Entry 5WNS (X-ray diffraction, 3.50 A resolution); this record covers chains A and O of the 21 polymer chains in the assembly.

Chain A:
Molecule: 16S Ribosomal RNA rRNA
From: Thermus thermophilus HB8
Sequence (1522 nucleotides; numbered 0 to 1544 plus 19 insertion-coded residues; 42 numbers in that range are skipped by the numbering (no residue carries them; nothing is unmodelled there); the number before each row is that of its first residue; a row labelled like 190A-190L holds insertion residues (190A, then the next letters in order); numbering starts at 0):
     0 UUUGUUGGAG AGUUUGAUCC UGGCUCAGGG UGAACGCUGG CGGCGUGCCU AAGACAUGCA
    60 AGUCGUGCGG G
    73 CCGCGGGGUU UU
    88 ACUCCG
    95 UGGUC
   101 AGCGGCGGAC GGGUGAGUAA CGCGUGGGU
  129A G
   130 ACCUACCCGG AAGAGGGGGA CAACCCGGGG AAACUCGGGC UAAUCCCCCA UGUGGACCCG
   190 C
190A-190L CCCUUGGGGUGU
   191 GUCCAAAGGG CUUU
   216 GCCCGCUUCC GGAUGGGCCC GCGUCCCAUC AGCUAGUUGG UGGGGUAAUG GCCCACCAAG
   276 GCGACGACGG GUAGCCGGUC UGAGAGGAUG GCCGGCCACA GGGGCACUGA GACACGGGCC
   336 CCACUCCUAC GGGAGGCAGC AGUUAGGAAU CUUCCGCAAU GGGCGCAAGC CUGACGGAGC
   396 GACGCCGCUU GGAGGAAGAA GCCCUUCGGG GUGUAAACUC CUGAA
   442 CCCGGGACGA AACCCCCGAC GA
   474 GGGGACUGAC GGUACCGGG
   494 GUAAUAGCGC CGGCCAACUC CGUGCCAGCA GCCGCGGUAA UACGGAGGGC GCGAGCGUUA
   554 CCCGGAUUCA CUGGGCGUAA AGGGCGUGUA GGCGGCCUGG GGCGUCCCAU GUGAAAGACC
   614 ACGGCUCAAC CGUGGGGGAG CGUGGGAUAC GCUCAGGCUA GACGGUGGGA GAGGGUGGUG
   674 GAAUUCCCGG AGUAGCGGUG AAAUGCGCAG AUACCGGGAG GAACGCCGAU GGCGAAGGCA
   734 GCCACCUGGU CCACCCGUGA CGCUGAGGCG CGAAAGCGUG GGGAGCAAAC CGGAUUAGAU
   794 ACCCGGGUAG UCCACGCCCU AAACGAUGCG CGCUAGGUCU CUGGGUCU
   848 CCUGGGGGCC GAAGCUAACG CGUUAAGCGC GCCGCCUGGG GAGUACGGCC GCAAGGCUGA
   908 AACUCAAAGG AAUUGACGGG GGCCCGCACA AGCGGUGGAG CAUGUGGUUU AAUUCGAAGX
   968 AACGCGAAGA ACCUUACCAG GCCUUGACAU GCUAGG
 1003A G
  1004 AACCCGGGUG AAAGCCUGGG GUGCCCC
1030A-1030D GCGA
  1031 GGGGAGCCCU AGCACAGGUG CUGCAUGGCC GUCGUCAGCU CGUGCCGUGA GGUGUUGGGU
  1091 UAAGUCCCGC AACGAGCGCA ACCCCCGCCG UUAGUUGCCA GCGGUUCGGC CGGGCACUCU
  1151 AACGGGACUG CCCGCGAAA
  1171 GCGGGAGGAA GGAGGGGACG ACGUCUGGUC AGCAUGGCCC UUACGGCCUG GGCGACACAC
  1231 GUGCUACAAU GCCCACUACA AAGCGAUGCC ACCCGGCAAC GGGGAGCUAA UCGCAAAAAG
  1291 GUGGGCCCAG UUCGGAUUGG GGUCUGCAAC CCGACCCCAU GAAGCCGGAA UCGCUAGUAA
  1351 UCGCGGAUCA G
 1361A C
  1362 CAUGCCGCGG UGAAUACGUU CCCGGGCCUU GUACACACXG CCXGUXACGC CAUGGGAGCG
  1422 GGCUCUACCC GAAGUCGCCG GG
  1446 AGCCUACGGG
  1459 CAGGCGCCGA GGGUAGGGCC CGUGACUGGG GCGAAGUCGU AACAAGGUAG CUGUACCGGA
  1519 AGGUGCGGCU GGAUCCACUC CUUUCU
Not modelled in the structure: 0-4, 1534-1538
Differences from the reference sequence: conflict C1534 (A132811 in 55771382), A1535 (C132812 in 55771382)
Modified residues: PSU (pseudouridine-5'-monophosphate) at position 516, 7MG (7N-methyl-8-hydroguanosine-5'-monophosphate) at position 527, M2G (N2-dimethylguanosine-5'-monophosphate) at position 966, 5MC (5-methylcytidine-5'-monophosphate) at position 967, 2MG (2N-methylguanosine-5'-monophosphate) at position 1207, 5MC (5-methylcytidine-5'-monophosphate) at position 1400, 4OC (4n,o2'-methylcytidine-5'-monophosphate) at position 1402, 5MC (5-methylcytidine-5'-monophosphate) at position 1404, 5MC (5-methylcytidine-5'-monophosphate) at position 1407, UR3 (3-methyluridine-5'-monophoshate) at position 1498, MA6 (6N-dimethyladenosine-5'-monophoshate) at position 1518, MA6 (6N-dimethyladenosine-5'-monophoshate) at position 1519, PSU (pseudouridine-5'-monophosphate) at position 1540, PSU (pseudouridine-5'-monophosphate) at position 1541
Covalently attached groups: covalent link U82/5MC_1400
Metal / ion sites: Mg2+ site 1 near U5 (its only coordinating residue here); Mg2+ site 2 near G21 (its only coordinating residue here); Mg2+ site 3 near C48 (its only coordinating residue here); Mg2+ site 4: A59, U387; Mg2+ site 5 near G61 (its only coordinating residue here); Mg2+ site 6 near G70 (its only coordinating residue here); Mg2+ site 7: A88, C89; Mg2+ site 8 near C89 (its only coordinating residue here); Mg2+ site 9: G107, G324; Mg2+ site 10 near G117 (its only coordinating residue here); Mg2+ site 11: C121, G124, U125; Mg2+ site 12 near C175 (its only coordinating residue here); 80 more Mg2+ sites not listed

Chain O:
Protein: 30S ribosomal protein S15
From: Thermus thermophilus (strain HB8 / ATCC 27634 / DSM 579)
Reference sequence: Q5SJ76 (RS15_THET8); residue numbers follow UniProt; this construct covers 2-88
Sequence (87 residues; row label = number of the first residue in the row):
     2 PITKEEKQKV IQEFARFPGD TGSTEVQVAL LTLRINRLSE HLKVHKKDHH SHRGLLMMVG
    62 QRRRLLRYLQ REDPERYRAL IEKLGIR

Interface between chain A and chain O:
Pairs across the interface - 67 pairs, chain A then chain O:
  G579(A) / Arg-54(O)  hydrogen bond to the phosphate
  U580(A) / Arg-54(O)  salt bridge to the phosphate
  U580(A) / Leu-57(O)  sugar contact
  U580(A) / Met-58(O)  sugar contact
  G581(A) / Gly-61(O)  phosphate contact
  G581(A) / Arg-64(O)  hydrogen bond to the phosphate
  U582(A) / Arg-64(O)  salt bridge to the phosphate
  U582(A) / Arg-68(O)  salt bridge to the phosphate
  C656(A) / Gln-28(O)  hydrogen bond to the sugar
  C656(A) / Gln-62(O)  sugar contact
  G657(A) / Thr-22(O)  hydrogen bond to the base
  G657(A) / Gly-23(O)  sugar contact
  G657(A) / Gln-28(O)  sugar contact
  G658(A) / Lys-8(O)  salt bridge to the phosphate
  G658(A) / Ile-12(O)  phosphate contact
  G658(A) / Thr-22(O)  sugar contact
  G658(A) / Leu-31(O)  phosphate contact
  U659(A) / Lys-8(O)  salt bridge to the phosphate
  U659(A) / Gln-9(O)  hydrogen bond to the phosphate
  G660(A) / Lys-5(O)  phosphate contact
  G666(A) / His-51(O)  sugar contact
  G666(A) / Ser-52(O)  base contact
  G667(A) / His-42(O)  base contact
  G667(A) / Asp-49(O)  hydrogen bond to the base
  G667(A) / His-50(O)  sugar contact
  G667(A) / His-51(O)  hydrogen bond to the sugar
  G668(A) / His-46(O)  sugar contact
  G668(A) / Lys-48(O)  sugar contact
  G668(A) / Asp-49(O)  sugar contact
  U669(A) / His-46(O)  sugar contact
  U669(A) / Lys-48(O)  salt bridge to the phosphate
  A728(A) / Arg-54(O)  salt bridge to the phosphate
  A729(A) / His-51(O)  hydrogen bond to the base
  G730(A) / His-51(O)  hydrogen bond to the base
  C739(A) / His-42(O)  hydrogen bond to the sugar
  U740(A) / Pro-2(O)  phosphate contact
  U740(A) / His-42(O)  sugar contact
  U740(A) / Ser-52(O)  hydrogen bond to the sugar
  G741(A) / Arg-35(O)  salt bridge to the phosphate
  G741(A) / Leu-39(O)  sugar contact
  G741(A) / His-51(O)  sugar contact
  G741(A) / Ser-52(O)  sugar contact
  G741(A) / Gly-55(O)  sugar contact
  G742(A) / Arg-35(O)  salt bridge to the phosphate
  G742(A) / Met-58(O)  sugar contact
  G742(A) / Met-59(O)  phosphate contact
  C749(A) / Thr-22(O)  base contact
  G750(A) / Phe-18(O)  phosphate contact
  G750(A) / Asp-21(O)  hydrogen bond to the sugar
  G750(A) / Thr-22(O)  hydrogen bond to the sugar
  G750(A) / Gly-23(O)  hydrogen bond to the base
  G750(A) / Gln-28(O)  base contact
  U751(A) / Phe-18(O)  phosphate contact
  U751(A) / Gly-23(O)  sugar contact
  U751(A) / Ser-24(O)  sugar contact
  U751(A) / Thr-25(O)  sugar contact
  G752(A) / Tyr-69(O)  sugar contact
  A753(A) / Tyr-69(O)  hydrogen bond to the phosphate
  C754(A) / Arg-65(O)  sugar contact
  C754(A) / Leu-66(O)  sugar contact
  C754(A) / Tyr-69(O)  sugar contact
  C754(A) / Arg-72(O)  salt bridge to the phosphate
  G755(A) / Arg-65(O)  phosphate contact
  C764(A) / His-50(O)  phosphate contact
  G765(A) / His-50(O)  phosphate contact
  A807(A) / Lys-48(O)  salt bridge to the phosphate
  C808(A) / Lys-48(O)  salt bridge to the phosphate
Interface residues without a listed pair, chain A (34 interface residues in all): G727, C756, G763
Interface residues without a listed pair, chain O (37 interface residues in all): His-53, Glu-73

Summary:
34 residues of chain A face 37 of chain O across their interface, with 15 hydrogen bonds and 12 salt bridges.
Among the polar pairs are G657(A)/Thr-22(O), G667(A)/Asp-49(O) and A729(A)/His-51(O). The Mg2+ site 4 is built
by A59(A) and U387(A).
Here chain A is 16S Ribosomal RNA rRNA (Thermus thermophilus HB8) and chain O is 30S ribosomal protein S15
(Thermus thermophilus (strain HB8 / ATCC 27634 / DSM 579)). Entry 5WNS (Crystal Structure of 30S ribosomal
subunit from Thermus thermophilus) was determined by X-ray diffraction (same publication as 5WNP, 5WNQ, 5WNR,
5WNT, 5WNU and 5WNV).
